Entry 6X1E (X-ray diffraction, 2.90 A resolution); this record covers chains A and B of the 6 polymer chains in the assembly.

# Chain A
Protein: Tubulin alpha-1B chain
From: Sus scrofa
UniProt: Q2XVP4 (TBA1B_PIG); numbering as in UniProt (aligned over 1-450)
Chain sequence (450 residues; row label = number of the first residue in the row):
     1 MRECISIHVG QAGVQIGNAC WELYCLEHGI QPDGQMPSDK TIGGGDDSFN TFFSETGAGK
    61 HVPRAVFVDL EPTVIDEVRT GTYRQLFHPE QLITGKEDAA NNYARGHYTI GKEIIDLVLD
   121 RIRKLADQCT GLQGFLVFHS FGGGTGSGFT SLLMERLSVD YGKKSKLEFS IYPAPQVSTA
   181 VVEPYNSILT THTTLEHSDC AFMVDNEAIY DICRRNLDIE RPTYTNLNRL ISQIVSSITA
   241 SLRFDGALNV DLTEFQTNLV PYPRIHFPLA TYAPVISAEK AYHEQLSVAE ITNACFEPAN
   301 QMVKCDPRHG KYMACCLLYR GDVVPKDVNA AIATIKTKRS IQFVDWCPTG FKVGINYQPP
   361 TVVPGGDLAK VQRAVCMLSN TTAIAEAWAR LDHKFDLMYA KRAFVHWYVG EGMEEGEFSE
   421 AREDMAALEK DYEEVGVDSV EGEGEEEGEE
Disordered / not traced: 438-450
UniProt features mapped onto this chain:
  - motif: Met-1 to Cys-4 (MREC motif)
  - active site: Glu-254
  - binding site (GTP): Gly-10, Gln-11, Ala-12, Gln-15, Glu-71, Ala-99, Ser-140, Gly-143, Gly-144, Thr-145, Gly-146, Thr-179, Glu-183, Asn-206, Tyr-224, Asn-228, Leu-252
  - binding site (Mg(2+)): Glu-71
  - modified residue: Lys-40 (N6,N6,N6-trimethyllysine), Ser-48 (Phosphoserine), Ser-232 (Phosphoserine), Tyr-282 (3'-nitrotyrosine), Arg-339 (Omega-N-methylarginine), Ser-439 (Phosphoserine), Glu-443 (5-glutamyl polyglutamate), Glu-445 (5-glutamyl polyglutamate)
  - cross-link (Glycyl lysine isopeptide (Lys-Gly)): Lys-326 (interchain with G-Cter in ubiquitin), Lys-370 (interchain with G-Cter in ubiquitin)
Metal / ion sites: Ca2+: Asp-39, Thr-41, Gly-44, Glu-55
Small-molecule neighbours:
  - GTP (guanosine-5'-triphosphate): Gly-10, Gln-11, Ala-12, Gln-15, Ile-16, Asp-69, Asp-98, Ala-99, Ala-100, Asn-101, Ser-140, Gly-142, Gly-143, Gly-144, Thr-145, Gly-146, Ile-171, Pro-173, Val-177, Ser-178, Glu-183, Asn-206, Tyr-224, Leu-227, Asn-228, Ile-231
  - Y5L (4-(2-chloro-6,7-dihydro-5H-cyclopenta[d]pyrimidin-4-yl)-7-methoxy-3,4-dihydroquinoxalin-2(1H)-one): Asn-101, Thr-179, Val-181

# Chain B
Protein: Tubulin beta-2B chain
From: Sus scrofa
UniProt: A0A287AGU7 (A0A287AGU7_PIG); residue numbers follow UniProt; this construct covers 1-445
Chain sequence (445 residues; numbered 1 to 445; the number before each row is that of its first residue):
     1 MREIVHIQAG QCGNQIGAKF WEVISDEHGI DPTGSYHGDS DLQLERINVY YNEATGNKYV
    61 PRAILVDLEP GTMDSVRSGP FGQIFRPDNF VFGQSGAGNN WAKGHYTEGA ELVDSVLDVV
   121 RKESESCDCL QGFQLTHSLG GGTGSGMGTL LISKIREEYP DRIMNTFSVM PSPKVSDTVV
   181 EPYNATLSVH QLVENTDETY CIDNEALYDI CFRTLKLTTP TYGDLNHLVS ATMSGVTTCL
   241 RFPGQLNADL RKLAVNMVPF PRLHFFMPGF APLTSRGSQQ YRALTVPELT QQMFDSKNMM
   301 AACDPRHGRY LTVAAIFRGR MSMKEVDEQM LNVQNKNSSY FVEWIPNNVK TAVCDIPPRG
   361 LKMSATFIGN STAIQELFKR ISEQFTAMFR RKAFLHWYTG EGMDEMEFTE AESNMNDLVS
   421 EYQQYQDATA DEQGEFEEEE GEDEA
Disordered / not traced: 1, 429-445
Metal / ion sites: Mg2+: Gln-11 (together with GDP)
Small-molecule neighbours:
  - GDP (guanosine-5'-diphosphate): Gly-10, Gln-11, Cys-12, Gln-15, Ile-16, Asp-67, Ala-97, Asn-99, Ser-138, Gly-140, Gly-141, Gly-142, Thr-143, Gly-144, Val-169, Pro-171, Val-175, Asp-177, Glu-181, Asn-204, Leu-207, Tyr-222, Leu-225, Asn-226
  - Y5L (4-(2-chloro-6,7-dihydro-5H-cyclopenta[d]pyrimidin-4-yl)-7-methoxy-3,4-dihydroquinoxalin-2(1H)-one): Val-236, Cys-239, Leu-240, Leu-246, Ala-248, Lys-252, Leu-253, Asn-256, Met-257, Thr-312, Val-313, Ala-314, Ala-315, Ile-316, Asn-348, Lys-350, Thr-351, Ala-352

# How chain A and chain B interact
Residue-residue contacts (50):
  Lys-96(A) with Asp-128(B), salt bridge
  Glu-97(A) with Arg-2(B), salt bridge; Arg-162(B), salt bridge; Arg-251(B), salt bridge
  Asp-98(A) with Asp-249(B); Lys-252(B), salt bridge
  Ala-100(A) with Arg-251(B); Lys-252(B); Val-255(B)
  Asn-101(A) with Lys-252(B); Asn-256(B), hydrogen bond
  Arg-105(A) with Arg-251(B)
  Pro-175(A) with Asn-347(B); Lys-350(B), hydrogen bond (backbone-side chain)
  Ser-178(A) with Lys-350(B), hydrogen bond
  Thr-179(A) with Leu-246(B)
  Ala-180(A) with Asn-256(B)
  Val-181(A) with Asn-256(B), hydrogen bond (backbone-side chain); Ile-345(B), hydrophobic; Pro-346(B); Asn-347(B)
  Glu-220(A) with Lys-324(B), salt bridge
  Arg-221(A) with Met-323(B); Asp-327(B), salt bridge
  Thr-223(A) with Gln-245(B)
  Lys-394(A) with Asn-347(B)
  Leu-397(A) with Glu-343(B); Trp-344(B)
  Met-398(A) with Trp-344(B); Pro-346(B)
  Lys-401(A) with Phe-260(B); Trp-344(B); Ala-428(B)
  Arg-402(A) with Phe-260(B)
  Ala-403(A) with Pro-259(B); Phe-260(B), hydrophobic; Trp-344(B), hydrophobic
  Phe-404(A) with Val-255(B); Asn-256(B); Val-258(B); Pro-259(B), hydrogen bond (backbone-backbone); Thr-312(B); Ile-345(B), hydrophobic
  His-406(A) with Val-258(B), hydrogen bond (side chain-backbone); Pro-259(B), hydrogen bond (side chain-backbone); Phe-260(B); Pro-261(B)
  Trp-407(A) with Ala-254(B); Val-255(B); Val-258(B), hydrogen bond (side chain-backbone)
Interface residues without a listed pair, chain A (25 interface residues in all): Val-182, Tyr-210
Interface residues without a listed pair, chain B (30 interface residues in all): Cys-129, Asp-197, Met-257, Asn-348

# Overview
The interface between chain A and chain B involves 25 residues on one side and 30 on the other, with 8
hydrogen bonds and 7 salt bridges. Polar pairs include Lys-96(A)/Asp-128(B), Glu-97(A)/Arg-2(B) and
Glu-97(A)/Arg-162(B). Compound Y5L is bound between chain A and chain B.
Chain A is Tubulin alpha-1B chain and chain B is Tubulin beta-2B chain, both from Sus scrofa; the structure,
Tubulin-RB3_SLD-TTL in complex with compound 5l, was determined by X-ray diffraction, deposited together with
6X1C, 6X1F, 7LZ7 and 7LZ8.
